9G9H - chains D and R of the 10 polymer chains in the assembly; structure by electron microscopy, 2.99 A resolution.

# Chain D
Protein: CRISPR system Cms endoribonuclease Csm3
Source organism: Enterococcus italicus DSM 15952
Notes: EC 3.1.-.-
Reference sequence: E6LHV5 (CSM3_ENTI1); residues 1-214 here = UniProt positions 1-214
Sequence (214 residues; numbered 1 to 214; the number before each row is that of its first residue):
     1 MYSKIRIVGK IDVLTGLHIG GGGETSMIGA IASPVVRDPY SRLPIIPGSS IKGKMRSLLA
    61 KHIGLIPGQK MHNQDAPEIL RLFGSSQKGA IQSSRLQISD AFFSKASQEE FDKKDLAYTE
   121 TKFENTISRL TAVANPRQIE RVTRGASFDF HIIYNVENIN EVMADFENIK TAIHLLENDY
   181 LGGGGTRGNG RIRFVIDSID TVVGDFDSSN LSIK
Unresolved in the structure: 1, 22-25, 65-73
Construct notes: engineered mutation Ala32 (Asp in E6LHV5)

# Chain R
Molecule: crRNA
Source organism: Enterococcus italicus DSM 15952
Sequence (45 nucleotides; row label = number of the first residue in the row; numbers below 1 keep their minus sign (A-7 is residue -7)):
    -7 ACGAGAACAU GCGCGACAUU CCGAAGAACG CUGAAGCGCU GGGGG
Unresolved in the structure: 23-37

# How chain D and chain R interact
Pairs across the interface (50):
  His18(D) with U2(R), phosphate contact
  Ile19(D) with A1(R), hydrogen bond to the sugar; U2(R), phosphate contact
  Gly20(D) with A1(R), hydrogen bond to the sugar
  Gly21(D) with A1(R), hydrogen bond to the sugar
  Pro47(D) with A1(R), phosphate contact
  Ser49(D) with C0(R), sugar contact; A1(R), phosphate contact
  Ser50(D) with C0(R), phosphate contact; A1(R), hydrogen bond to the phosphate; U2(R), phosphate contact
  Lys52(D) with A-2(R), salt bridge to the phosphate; A-1(R), salt bridge to the phosphate
  Gly53(D) with C0(R), sugar contact
  Lys54(D) with C0(R), base contact
  Arg56(D) with A-2(R), hydrogen bond to the phosphate; A-1(R), salt bridge to the phosphate
  Ser57(D) with C0(R), hydrogen bond to the base
  Phe83(D) with A-2(R), phosphate contact; A-1(R), phosphate contact
  Gly84(D) with A-2(R), hydrogen bond to the sugar
  Ser85(D) with G-3(R), sugar contact; A-2(R), sugar contact
  Ser86(D) with G-3(R), sugar contact; A-2(R), base contact
  Ser94(D) with A-2(R), phosphate contact
  Phe123(D) with G7(R), sugar contact
  Glu124(D) with G7(R), sugar contact
  Asn125(D) with G5(R), sugar contact; C6(R), phosphate contact; G7(R), hydrogen bond to the sugar; A8(R), hydrogen bond to the sugar
  Thr126(D) with G5(R), hydrogen bond to the base; C6(R), phosphate contact
  Ile127(D) with C6(R), hydrogen bond to the phosphate; A8(R), sugar contact
  Ala134(D) with G7(R), base contact; A8(R), base contact
  Asn135(D) with G5(R), base contact
  Pro136(D) with G7(R), base contact
  Arg137(D) with G5(R), hydrogen bond to the base
  Tyr180(D) with G3(R), hydrogen bond to the phosphate
  Gly182(D) with U2(R), phosphate contact
  Gly183(D) with U2(R), hydrogen bond to the phosphate; G3(R), phosphate contact
  Gly184(D) with G3(R), phosphate contact
  Thr186(D) with C4(R), hydrogen bond to the phosphate; G5(R), phosphate contact
  Arg187(D) with C4(R), salt bridge to the phosphate; G5(R), salt bridge to the phosphate
Interface residues without a listed pair, chain D (33 interface residues in all): Gly185

# In short
33 residues of chain D face 12 of chain R across their interface, with 15 hydrogen bonds and 5 salt bridges.
Polar pairs include Ser57(D)-C0(R), Thr126(D)-G5(R) and Arg137(D)-G5(R).
Chain D is CRISPR system Cms endoribonuclease Csm3 and chain R is crRNA, both from Enterococcus italicus DSM
15952; the structure, CryoEM structure of Enterococcus italicus Csm-crRNA-CTR1 complex bound to pNppA3 and
AMPNPP, was determined by electron microscopy together with 9G9A, 9G9B, 9G9C, 9G9D, 9G9E, 9G9F and 4 further
entries from the same study.
